Entry 6YNZ (electron microscopy, 3.10 A resolution); this record covers chains j3 and m3 of the 162 polymer chains in the assembly.

# Chain j3
Protein: ATPTT5
Organism: Tetrahymena thermophila
Reference sequence: Q228N4 (Q228N4_TETTS); residues 1-273 here = UniProt positions 1-273
Amino-acid sequence (273 residues; row label = number of the first residue in the row):
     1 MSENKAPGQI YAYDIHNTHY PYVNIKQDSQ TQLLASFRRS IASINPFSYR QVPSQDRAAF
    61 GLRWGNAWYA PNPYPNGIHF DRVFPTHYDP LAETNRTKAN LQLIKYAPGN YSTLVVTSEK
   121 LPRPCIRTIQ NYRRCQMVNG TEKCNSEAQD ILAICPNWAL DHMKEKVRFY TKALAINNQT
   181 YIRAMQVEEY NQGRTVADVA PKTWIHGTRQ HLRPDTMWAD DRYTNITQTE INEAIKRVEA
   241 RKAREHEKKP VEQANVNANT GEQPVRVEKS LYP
Unresolved in the structure: 1-4
Cystine bridges: Cys-125/Cys-155

# Chain m3
Protein: ATPTT7
Organism: Tetrahymena thermophila
Reference sequence: I7M980 (I7M980_TETTS); numbering as in UniProt (aligned over 1-221)
Amino-acid sequence (221 residues; numbered 1 to 221; the number before each row is that of its first residue):
     1 MDNYFTAITL LGLRDQNLPP FKDARLQRYK SIKKMIDLIE TTTKLAPPMP VELFMLNPTD
    61 PEWDDDMTYP TITHATALYK SSALAGNLFL YAYNYNNFTA NIRLRTMRYL FPVVSLAIFG
   121 NIYWDYRSQL VKVNLFDEYI QARAQELVKQ NEYLLEHEDV KRYVWWYEDL KETLARVHRQ
   181 ANNHKACDFK DSEIILQDFI RRYTNPKDNL PIKFHPQGQT F
Small-molecule neighbours: Ubiquinone-8 (UQ8): Leu-90, Asn-94, Phe-98, Phe-111

# How chain j3 and chain m3 interact
Residue-residue contacts (79; chain j3 residue first):
  Arg-123(j3) with Trp-63(m3); Asp-64(m3), salt bridge; Asp-66(m3), salt bridge
  Ile-126(j3) with Thr-59(m3)
  Arg-127(j3) with Thr-59(m3), hydrogen bond (side chain-backbone); Asp-60(m3); Pro-61(m3); Asp-64(m3), salt bridge
  Gln-130(j3) with Thr-59(m3), hydrogen bond
  Phe-169(j3) with Phe-221(m3), hydrophobic
  Tyr-170(j3) with Phe-214(m3), hydrophobic; Thr-220(m3)
  Ala-173(j3) with Thr-220(m3)
  Leu-174(j3) with Ile-212(m3)
  Asn-177(j3) with Lys-44(m3), hydrogen bond; Ile-212(m3); Thr-220(m3)
  Asn-178(j3) with Leu-210(m3); Pro-211(m3); Ile-212(m3), hydrogen bond (side chain-backbone)
  Thr-180(j3) with Asp-37(m3); Glu-40(m3); Thr-41(m3)
  Tyr-181(j3) with Thr-41(m3); Ile-200(m3), hydrophobic; Thr-204(m3), hydrogen bond; Pro-206(m3); Pro-211(m3); Ile-212(m3), hydrophobic
  Arg-183(j3) with Lys-34(m3), hydrogen bond (backbone-side chain); Asp-37(m3), salt bridge
  Ala-184(j3) with Lys-34(m3), hydrogen bond (backbone-side chain); Asp-37(m3); Leu-38(m3); Gln-197(m3), hydrogen bond (backbone-side chain)
  Met-185(j3) with Gln-197(m3); Ile-200(m3), hydrophobic; Arg-201(m3)
  Gln-186(j3) with Lys-34(m3), hydrogen bond (backbone-side chain); Gln-197(m3)
  Glu-188(j3) with Lys-34(m3), salt bridge
  Tyr-190(j3) with Ala-186(m3); Lys-190(m3); Glu-193(m3), hydrogen bond
  Asn-191(j3) with Lys-190(m3), hydrogen bond (side chain-backbone); Glu-193(m3), hydrogen bond; Ile-194(m3)
  Arg-194(j3) with Lys-190(m3); Asp-191(m3), salt bridge; Ile-194(m3)
  Thr-195(j3) with Ile-194(m3)
  Val-196(j3) with Ile-194(m3)
  Val-199(j3) with Asp-191(m3); Ile-195(m3), hydrophobic
  Ala-200(j3) with Asp-191(m3)
  Lys-202(j3) with Arg-176(m3); His-178(m3), hydrogen bond (backbone-side chain)
  Thr-203(j3) with Ala-175(m3); Arg-176(m3); Val-177(m3); His-178(m3)
  Trp-204(j3) with Thr-9(m3); Ala-175(m3), hydrogen bond (backbone-backbone); Val-177(m3), hydrogen bond (backbone-backbone)
  Gly-207(j3) with Arg-179(m3)
  Thr-208(j3) with Asp-15(m3)
  Arg-209(j3) with Asp-15(m3), hydrogen bond (side chain-backbone)
  Leu-212(j3) with Arg-179(m3); Ala-181(m3); Asn-182(m3)
  Arg-213(j3) with Asn-182(m3), hydrogen bond (backbone-side chain)
  Pro-214(j3) with Gln-16(m3); Asn-182(m3)
  Asp-215(j3) with Asn-182(m3); His-184(m3), salt bridge
  Leu-271(j3) with Lys-22(m3), hydrogen bond (backbone-side chain); Asp-23(m3); Leu-26(m3), hydrophobic
  Tyr-272(j3) with Lys-22(m3)
Also at the interface, not in a pair above, chain j3 (38 interface residues in all): Asp-198, Thr-216
Also at the interface, not in a pair above, chain m3 (51 interface residues in all): Leu-10, Asn-17, Gln-180, Cys-187, Asp-198, Asn-205, Lys-213, Gln-219

# Overview
Chain j3 and chain m3 form an interface of 38 and 51 residues respectively, with 18 hydrogen bonds and 7 salt
bridges. Among the polar pairs are Arg-123(j3)/Asp-64(m3), Arg-123(j3)/Asp-66(m3) and Arg-127(j3)/Asp-64(m3).
Chain m3 binds Ubiquinone-8.
Chain j3 is ATPTT5 and chain m3 is ATPTT7, both from Tetrahymena thermophila; the structure, Cryo-EM structure
of Tetrahymena thermophila mitochondrial ATP synthase - F1Fo composite tetramer model, was determined by
electron microscopy (same publication as 6YNV, 6YNW, 6YNX, 6YNY and 6YO0).
